Entry 7NJN (electron microscopy, 2.64 A resolution); this record covers chains a and b of the 20 polymer chains in the assembly.

== Chain a ==
Protein: ATP synthase subunit a
Source organism: Mycolicibacterium smegmatis MC2 155
Reference sequence: A0R206 (A0R206_MYCS2); residues 1-252 here = UniProt positions 1-252
Amino-acid sequence (252 residues; row label = number of the first residue in the row):
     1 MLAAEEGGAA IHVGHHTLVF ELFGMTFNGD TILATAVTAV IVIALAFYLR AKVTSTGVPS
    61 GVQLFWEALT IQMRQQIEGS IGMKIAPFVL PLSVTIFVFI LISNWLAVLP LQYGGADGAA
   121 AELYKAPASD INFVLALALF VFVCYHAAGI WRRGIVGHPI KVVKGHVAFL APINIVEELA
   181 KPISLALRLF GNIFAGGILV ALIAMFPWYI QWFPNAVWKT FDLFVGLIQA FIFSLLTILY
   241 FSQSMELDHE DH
Disordered / not traced: 1-9, 248-252
From the paper describing this entry:
  - catalytic residues: His12, His15, His16, Asp30, Asn104, Gln112, Asp117, Glu122, Lys125, His146, Arg153, Lys161, His166, Asn174, Glu177, Glu178, Lys181, Ser184, Lys219, Asp222, Gln229, Tyr240 (proposed by the authors, not directly observed)

== Chain b ==
Protein: ATP synthase subunit b
Source organism: Mycolicibacterium smegmatis MC2 155
Notes: engineered mutation(s): C-ter 10His tag
Reference sequence: A0R204 (ATPF_MYCS2); numbering as in UniProt (aligned over 1-170)
Amino-acid sequence (180 residues; numbered 1 to 180; the number before each row is that of its first residue):
     1 MGEFSATILA ASQAAEEGGG GSNFLIPNGT FFAVLIIFLI VLGVISKWVV PPISKVLAER
    61 EAMLAKTAAD NRKSAEQVAA AQADYEKEMA EARAQASALR DEARAAGRSV VDEKRAQASG
   121 EVAQTLTQAD QQLSAQGDQV RSGLESSVDG LSAKLASRIL GVDVNSGGTQ HHHHHHHHHH
Disordered / not traced: 1-21, 167-180
Differences from the reference sequence: expression tag (171-180)

== How chain a and chain b interact ==
Pairs across the interface (58; chain a residue first):
  Val13(a) with Phe24(b)
  Gly14(a) with Phe24(b)
  Thr26(a) with Asn28(b); Gly29(b), hydrogen bond (backbone-backbone); Thr30(b)
  Phe27(a) with Gly29(b); Thr30(b)
  Asn28(a) with Asn28(b), hydrogen bond; Thr30(b), hydrogen bond (backbone-side chain)
  Thr31(a) with Thr30(b)
  Ile32(a) with Thr30(b); Ala33(b), hydrophobic
  Thr35(a) with Ile37(b)
  Ala39(a) with Ile37(b), hydrophobic; Val41(b), hydrophobic
  Val42(a) with Val41(b), hydrophobic
  Ile43(a) with Val44(b), hydrophobic
  Ala46(a) with Val44(b), hydrophobic; Val49(b), hydrophobic
  Leu49(a) with Ile53(b), hydrophobic
  Arg50(a) with Trp48(b)
  Val53(a) with Val56(b), hydrophobic
  Ser55(a) with Glu59(b), hydrogen bond
  Gln63(a) with Val56(b)
  Trp66(a) with Val49(b), hydrophobic
  Glu67(a) with Ile53(b); Arg60(b), salt bridge
  Thr70(a) with Ile53(b); Leu57(b)
  Ile71(a) with Leu57(b), hydrophobic
  Arg74(a) with Leu57(b)
  Pro91(a) with Ile45(b); Val50(b), hydrophobic
  Leu92(a) with Leu42(b), hydrophobic
  Val94(a) with Ile45(b), hydrophobic; Val50(b), hydrophobic
  Thr95(a) with Val41(b); Leu42(b); Ile45(b)
  Ile96(a) with Phe38(b), hydrophobic
  Phe99(a) with Phe38(b), hydrophobic
  Ile131(a) with Phe24(b); Leu25(b)
  Asn132(a) with Pro27(b); Asn28(b), hydrogen bond (side chain-backbone); Thr30(b); Phe31(b)
  Phe133(a) with Val34(b), hydrophobic
  Leu135(a) with Pro27(b), hydrophobic; Phe31(b)
  Ala136(a) with Phe31(b), hydrophobic; Val34(b), hydrophobic; Leu35(b)
  Leu139(a) with Phe31(b), hydrophobic
  Phe140(a) with Phe38(b), hydrophobic; Leu39(b), hydrophobic; Leu42(b), hydrophobic
  Phe194(a) with Phe24(b), hydrophobic
Other interface residues (no listed pair), chain a (40 interface residues in all): Met25, Ala36, Leu90, Phe190
Other interface residues (no listed pair), chain b (29 interface residues in all): Ile26, Ile40, Ser46, Ser54

== Summary ==
Chain a and chain b form an interface of 40 and 29 residues respectively, with 5 hydrogen bonds and 1 salt
bridge. Polar contacts include Glu67(a)-Arg60(b), Asn28(a)-Asn28(b) and Asn28(a)-Thr30(b). The paper reports
catalytic residues His12(a), His15(a) and His16(a) among others.
Here chain a is ATP synthase subunit a and chain b is ATP synthase subunit b, both from Mycolicibacterium
smegmatis MC2 155. Entry 7NJN (Mycobacterium smegmatis ATP synthase state 1d) was determined by electron
microscopy, deposited together with 7NJK, 7NJL, 7NJM, 7NJO, 7NJP, 7NJQ and 20 further entries.
